Entry 7WBW (electron microscopy, 7.10 A resolution (low resolution: residue-level contacts below are approximate; hydrogen-bond / salt-bridge calls are withheld)); this record covers chains A and T of the 26 polymer chains in the assembly.

[Chain A]
Name: DNA-directed RNA polymerase subunit
From: Komagataella phaffii
Notes: EC 2.7.7.6
UniProt: C4R4Y0 (C4R4Y0_KOMPG); residues 1-1743 here = UniProt positions 1-1743
Chain sequence (1743 residues; row label = number of the first residue in the row):
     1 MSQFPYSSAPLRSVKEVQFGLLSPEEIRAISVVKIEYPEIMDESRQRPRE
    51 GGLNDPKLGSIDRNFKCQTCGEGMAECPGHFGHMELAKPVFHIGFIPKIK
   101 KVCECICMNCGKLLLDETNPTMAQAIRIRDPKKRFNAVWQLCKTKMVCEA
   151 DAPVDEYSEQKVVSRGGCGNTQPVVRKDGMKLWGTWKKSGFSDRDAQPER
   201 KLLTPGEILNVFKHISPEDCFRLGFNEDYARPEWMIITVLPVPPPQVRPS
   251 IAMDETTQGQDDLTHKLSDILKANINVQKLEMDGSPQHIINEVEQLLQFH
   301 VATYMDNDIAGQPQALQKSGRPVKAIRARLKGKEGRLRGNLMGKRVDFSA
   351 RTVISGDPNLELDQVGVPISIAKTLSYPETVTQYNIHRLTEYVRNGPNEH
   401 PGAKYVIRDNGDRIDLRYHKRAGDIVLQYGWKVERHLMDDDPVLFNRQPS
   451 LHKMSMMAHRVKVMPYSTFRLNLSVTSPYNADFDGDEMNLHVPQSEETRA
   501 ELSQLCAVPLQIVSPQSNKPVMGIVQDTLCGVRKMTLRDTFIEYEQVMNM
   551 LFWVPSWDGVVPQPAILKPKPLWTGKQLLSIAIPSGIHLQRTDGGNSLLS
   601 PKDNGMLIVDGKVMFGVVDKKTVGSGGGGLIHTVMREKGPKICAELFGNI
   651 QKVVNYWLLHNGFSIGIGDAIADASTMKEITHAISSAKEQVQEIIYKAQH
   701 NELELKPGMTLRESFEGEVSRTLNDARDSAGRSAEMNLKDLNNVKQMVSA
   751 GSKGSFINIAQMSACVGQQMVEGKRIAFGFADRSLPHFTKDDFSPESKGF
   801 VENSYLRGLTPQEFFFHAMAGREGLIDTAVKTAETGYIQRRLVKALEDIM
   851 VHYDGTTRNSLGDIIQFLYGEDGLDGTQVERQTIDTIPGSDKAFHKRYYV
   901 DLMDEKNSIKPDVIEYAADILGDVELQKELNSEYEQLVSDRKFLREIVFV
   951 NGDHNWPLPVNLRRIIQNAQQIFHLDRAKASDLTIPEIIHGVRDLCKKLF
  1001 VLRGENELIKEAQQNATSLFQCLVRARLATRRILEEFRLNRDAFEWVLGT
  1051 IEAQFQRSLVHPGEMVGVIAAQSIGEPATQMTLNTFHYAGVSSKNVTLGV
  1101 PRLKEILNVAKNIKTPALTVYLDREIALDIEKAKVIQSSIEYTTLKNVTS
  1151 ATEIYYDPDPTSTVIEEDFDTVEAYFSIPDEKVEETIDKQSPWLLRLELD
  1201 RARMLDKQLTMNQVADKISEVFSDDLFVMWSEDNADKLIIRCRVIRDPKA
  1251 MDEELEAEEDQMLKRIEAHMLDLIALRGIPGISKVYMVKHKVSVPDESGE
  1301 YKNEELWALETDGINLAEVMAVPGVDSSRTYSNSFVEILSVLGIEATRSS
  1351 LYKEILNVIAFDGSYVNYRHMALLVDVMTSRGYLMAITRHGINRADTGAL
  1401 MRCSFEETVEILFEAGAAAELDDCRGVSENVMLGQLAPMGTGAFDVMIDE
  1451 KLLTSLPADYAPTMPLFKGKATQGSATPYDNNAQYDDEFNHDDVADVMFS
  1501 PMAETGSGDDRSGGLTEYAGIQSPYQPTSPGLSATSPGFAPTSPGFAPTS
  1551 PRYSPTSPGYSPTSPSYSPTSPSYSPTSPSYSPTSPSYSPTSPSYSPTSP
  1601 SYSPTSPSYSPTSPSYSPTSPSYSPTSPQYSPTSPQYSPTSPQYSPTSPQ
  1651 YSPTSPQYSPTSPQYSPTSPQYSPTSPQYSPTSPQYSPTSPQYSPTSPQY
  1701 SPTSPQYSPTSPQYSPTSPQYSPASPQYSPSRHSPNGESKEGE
Unresolved in the structure: 1, 154-162, 190-193, 1082-1094, 1178-1189, 1246-1257, 1464-1743
Bound ions: Zn2+ site 1: Cys67, Cys70, Cys77, His80; Zn2+ site 2: Cys107, Cys110, Cys168

[Chain T]
Molecule: 198-nt DNA strand
Sequence (198 nucleotides; numbered -72 to 125; the number before each row is that of its first residue; numbers below 1 keep their minus sign (DA-72 is residue -72)):
   -72 ATCAGAATCCCGGTGCCGAGGCCGCTCAATTGGTCGTAGACAGCTCTAGC
   -22 ACCGCTTAAACGCACGTACGCGCTGTCCCCCGCGTTTTAACCGCCAAGGG
    28 GATTACACCCAAGACACCAGGCACGAGACAGCAAAAAACAACGAAAACGG
    78 CCACCACCCAAACACACCAAACACAAGAGCTAATTGACTGACGTAAGC
Unresolved in the structure: 82-125

[How chain A and chain T interact]
Pairs across the interface (17; chain A residue first):
  Met253(A) - DA68(T)
  Ala310(A) - DA55(T)
  Lys318(A) - DC69(T)
  Lys333(A) - DC59(T)
  Lys333(A) - DA60(T)
  Arg338(A) - DG58(T)
  Arg338(A) - DA60(T)
  Arg345(A) - DA62(T)
  Arg351(A) - DA62(T)
  Ala833(A) - DC59(T)
  Tyr837(A) - DG58(T)
  Arg1389(A) - DC56(T)
  Arg1389(A) - DA57(T)
  Glu1406(A) - DA57(T)
  Glu1406(A) - DG58(T)
  Glu1407(A) - DC56(T)
  Glu1407(A) - DA57(T)
Interface residues without a listed pair, chain A (13 interface residues in all): Ser319
Interface residues without a listed pair, chain T (11 interface residues in all): DA61, DA63

[Overview]
Chain A and chain T form an interface of 13 and 11 residues respectively. The Zn2+ site 1 is built by
Cys67(A), Cys70(A), Cys77(A) and His80(A). The Zn2+ site 2 is built by Cys107(A), Cys110(A) and Cys168(A).
Chain A is DNA-directed RNA polymerase subunit (Komagataella phaffii) and chain T is a 198-nt DNA strand; the
structure, RNA polymerase II elongation complex bound with Elf1 and Spt4/5, stalled at SHL(-3.5) of the
nucleosome, was determined by electron microscopy, deposited together with 7WBV, 7WBX and 8HE5.
